8XY1 - chains A and B; structure by X-ray diffraction, 2.58 A resolution.

Chain A (and B):
Molecule: Protein OPG035
Source organism: Monkeypox virus
Notes: chain B of this document is another copy of the same molecule, construct and numbering; everything in this record applies to it too
UniProt: P0DTN4 (PG035_MONPV); residue numbers follow UniProt; this construct covers 1-117
Chain sequence (136 residues; each row starts with the number of its first residue; numbers below 1 keep their minus sign (Met-18 is residue -18)):
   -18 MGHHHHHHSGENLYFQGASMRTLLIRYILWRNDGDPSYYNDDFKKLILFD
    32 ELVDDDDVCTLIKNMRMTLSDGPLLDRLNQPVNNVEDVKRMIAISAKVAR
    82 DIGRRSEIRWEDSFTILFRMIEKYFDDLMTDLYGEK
Disordered / not traced: -18 to -2, 116-117 (chain B: -18 to -3, 115-117)
Sequence notes: initiating methionine (-18); expression tag (-17 to 0)

Interface between chain A and chain B:
Pairs across the interface (37; chain A residue first):
  Arg2(A) with Ile89(B); Arg90(B); Glu92(B), salt bridge
  Leu4(A) with Tyr19(B)
  Ile6(A) with Ile6(B), hydrophobic; Leu10(B), hydrophobic
  Arg7(A) with Leu10(B); Trp11(B); Asp14(B), salt bridge; Tyr19(B)
  Leu10(A) with Thr3(B); Ile6(B), hydrophobic; Arg7(B)
  Trp11(A) with Arg7(B)
  Asp14(A) with Arg7(B), salt bridge
  Ser18(A) with Asn21(B), hydrogen bond
  Tyr19(A) with Leu4(B); Arg7(B); Asn21(B); Asp23(B), hydrogen bond
  Asn21(A) with Ser18(B), hydrogen bond; Tyr19(B), hydrogen bond
  Asp23(A) with Tyr19(B), hydrogen bond
  Arg85(A) with Ala-1(B)
  Arg86(A) with Ala-1(B)
  Ser87(A) with Ala-1(B)
  Ile89(A) with Arg2(B)
  Arg90(A) with Arg2(B); Glu103(B), salt bridge
  Trp91(A) with Arg2(B)
  Glu92(A) with Arg2(B), salt bridge; Glu92(B); Thr96(B); Phe99(B)
  Thr96(A) with Glu92(B)
  Phe99(A) with Glu92(B)
  Glu103(A) with Arg90(B), salt bridge
Interface residues without a listed pair, chain A (26 interface residues in all): Thr3, Phe24, Glu88, Asp93, Phe95
Interface residues without a listed pair, chain B (22 interface residues in all): Phe24, Trp91, Phe95

In short:
26 residues of chain A face 22 of chain B across their interface, with 5 hydrogen bonds and 6 salt bridges.
Polar pairs include Arg2(A)-Glu92(B), Arg7(A)-Asp14(B) and Arg90(A)-Glu103(B).
Both chains are Protein OPG035 (Monkeypox virus). Entry 8XY1 (Crystal structure of MPXV P1 protein) was
determined by X-ray diffraction (same publication as 8XY2, 8XY3 and 8XY4).
